Entry 6PBD (X-ray diffraction, 2.34 A resolution); this record covers chains B and X of the 4 polymer chains in the assembly.

Chain B:
Molecule: Modification methylase CcrMI
Source organism: Caulobacter vibrioides
Notes: EC 2.1.1.72
UniProtKB: P0CAW2 (MTC1_CAUVC); residues 1-358 here = UniProt positions 1-358
Amino-acid sequence (366 residues; row label = number of the first residue in the row; numbers below 1 keep their minus sign (Met-7 is residue -7)):
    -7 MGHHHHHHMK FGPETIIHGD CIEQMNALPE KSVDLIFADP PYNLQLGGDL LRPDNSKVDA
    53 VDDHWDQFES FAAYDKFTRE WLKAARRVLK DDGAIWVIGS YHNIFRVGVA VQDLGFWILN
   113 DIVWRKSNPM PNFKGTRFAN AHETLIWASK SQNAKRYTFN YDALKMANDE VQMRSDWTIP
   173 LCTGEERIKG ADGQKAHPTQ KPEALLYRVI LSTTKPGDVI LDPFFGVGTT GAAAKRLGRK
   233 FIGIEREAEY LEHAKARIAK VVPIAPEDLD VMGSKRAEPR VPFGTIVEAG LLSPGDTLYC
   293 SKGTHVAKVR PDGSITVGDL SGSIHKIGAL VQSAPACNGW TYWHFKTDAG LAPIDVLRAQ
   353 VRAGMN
Disordered / not traced: -7 to 2, 39-61, 357-358
Construct notes: expression tag (-7 to 0)
Swiss-Prot annotation at these positions:
  - DNA-binding region: Asp31 to Tyr34 (Target strand DNA), Gly39 to Pro45 (Target strand DNA), Tyr93, His94 (Non-target strand DNA), Trp109, Ile110 (Non-target strand DNA), Met122 to Asn132 (Target strand DNA), Tyr153 to Lys157 (Non-target strand DNA), Lys187 to Lys193 (Target strand DNA), Ser315 to His317 (Non-target strand DNA), Asn330 to Trp332 (Non-target strand DNA)
  - region: Leu261 to Glu270 (Linker)
  - binding site (dsDNA): His94, Gln164, Arg179, Lys267, Arg272, Arg350
Small-molecule neighbours: sinefungin (SFG): Gly11, Asp12, Cys13, Asp31, Pro32, Pro33, Phe69, His189, Thr191, Gln192, Lys193, Pro215, Phe216, Phe217, Gly218, Val219, Gly220, Thr221, Ile236, Glu237, Arg238, Glu239, Tyr242
From the paper describing this entry:
  - binding site for the 19-nt DNA strand: Pro45, Ser315, His317, Asn330, Trp332, Arg350
  - self-association interface (contacts with another copy of this molecule); pairs are residue here / residue on that copy: Asp113-His134, Arg268-Lys126, Ala328-Asn47 (backbone contact), Phe130
  - binding site for the 19-nt DNA strand (chain X): Asp31 to Glu61, Phe63, Tyr93, His94, Ile110, Met122, Pro123, Phe125, Lys126, Arg129, Arg179, Lys187, Thr191, Lys193
  - specificity-determining residues: Arg44 (proposed by the authors, not directly observed)
  - mutagenesis - K118A (100-fold), R129A (100-fold), H134A (100-fold), R179A (100-fold): decreased catalytic activity (citing earlier work)
  - mutagenesis - W332A: abolished catalytic activity (citing earlier work)
  - mutagenesis - S315A, H317A, N330A, R350A: decreased catalytic activity on dsDNA (citing earlier work)
  - mutagenesis - S315A: abolished binding to DNA (citing earlier work)
  - contacts within the chain: Trp332-Arg350 (hydrophobic contact), Ile316-Trp332 (hydrophobic contact), Asp347-Arg350 (salt bridge)

Chain X:
Molecule: 19-nt DNA strand
Sequence (19 nucleotides; row label = number of the first residue in the row):
     1 CGATTCAATG AATCCCAAG

Chain B / chain X interface:
Residue-residue contacts - 5 pairs, chain B then chain X:
  Trp109(B) - DT13(X)  stacking on the base
  Ile110(B) - DT13(X)  hydrogen bond to the base
  Lys147(B) - DC16(X)  phosphate contact
  Arg268(B) - DC15(X)  sugar contact
  Arg268(B) - DC16(X)  sugar contact
Also at the interface, not in a pair above, chain B (5 interface residues in all): Gln104
Also at the interface, not in a pair above, chain X (4 interface residues in all): DA17

In short:
The interface between chain B and chain X involves 5 residues on one side and 4 on the other, with 1 hydrogen
bond and 1 aromatic stacking contact. The hydrogen-bonded pair is Ile110(B)-DT13(X). From the paper: a binding
site for the 19-nt DNA strand (chain X) at Asp31(B), Phe63(B) and Tyr93(B) among others; K118A, R129A and
H134A of chain B, among others, reduce catalytic activity; 9 substitutions were tested in all.
Here chain B is Modification methylase CcrMI (Caulobacter vibrioides) and chain X is a 19-nt DNA strand. Entry
6PBD (DNA N6-Adenine Methyltransferase CcrM In Complex with Double-Stranded DNA Oligonucleotide Containing Its
Recognition Sequence GAATC) was determined by X-ray diffraction.
